PDB entry 3BU0 | X-ray diffraction, 2.50 A resolution | chains A and C of the 3 polymer chains in the assembly

[Chain A]
Name: Alpha-ketoglutarate-dependent dioxygenase alkB homolog 2
Organism: Homo sapiens
Notes: EC 1.14.11.-
Reference sequence: Q6NS38 (ALKB2_HUMAN); residues 56-258 here = UniProt positions 56-258
Amino-acid sequence (203 residues; numbered 56 to 258; the number before each row is that of its first residue):
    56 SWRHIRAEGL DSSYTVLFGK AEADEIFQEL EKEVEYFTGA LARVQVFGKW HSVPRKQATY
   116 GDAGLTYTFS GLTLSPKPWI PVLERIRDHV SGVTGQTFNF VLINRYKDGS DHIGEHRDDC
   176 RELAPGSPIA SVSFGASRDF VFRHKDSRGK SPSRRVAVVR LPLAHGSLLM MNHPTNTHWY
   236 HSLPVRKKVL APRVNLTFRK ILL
Construct notes: engineered mutation Ser67 (Cys in Q6NS38), Ser165 (Cys in Q6NS38), Cys175 (Glu in Q6NS38), Ser192 (Cys in Q6NS38)
Bound ions: Mn2+: His171, Asp173, His236 (together with 2-oxoglutaric acid)
Ligand contacts: 2-oxoglutaric acid (AKG): Tyr122, Leu157, Asn159, Tyr161, Ile168, His171, Asp173, Ser186, Phe195, Leu218, His236, Leu238, Arg248, Asn250, Thr252, Arg254
Curated features (UniProtKB/Swiss-Prot):
  - binding site (substrate): Phe102 to Lys104, Tyr122 to Phe124, Asp174
  - binding site (2-oxoglutarate): Asn159, Tyr161, His171, His236, Arg248, Thr252, Arg254
  - binding site (Fe cation): His171, Asp173, His236
  - mutagenesis: Val101 to Gly103 (Strong decrease of activity toward N1-methyladenine adduct in both ssDNA and dsDNA substrates), Val101 (V101A: Decreases activity toward N1-methyladenine adduct in ssDNA. Has no effect on lesion repair in dsDNA; V101G: Loss of activity toward N1-methyladenine adduct in either ssDNA or dsDNA ...), Phe102 (F102A: Strong decrease of activity toward N1-methyladenine adduct. Loss of activity toward N1-methyladenine adduct in either ssDNA or dsDNA; when associated with G-101), Arg110 (R110A: Loss of activity toward N1-methyladenine adduct in either ssDNA or dsDNA), Tyr122 (Y122A: Decreases activity toward N1-methyladenine adduct in either ssDNA or dsDNA), Phe124 (F124A: Loss of activity toward N1-methyladenine adduct in either ssDNA or dsDNA), Ser125 (S125A: Strong decrease of activity toward N1-methyladenine adduct in ssDNA. Has no effect on lesion repair in dsDNA), Asp173 (D173A: Loss of activity associated with decreased rDNA transcription), His236 (H236A: Decreases activity)
Reported in the primary citation:
  - Mn2+ coordination: His171, Asp173, His236
  - specificity-determining residues: Phe124 (proposed by the authors, not directly observed)

[Chain C]
Molecule: 13-nt DNA strand
Sequence (13 nucleotides; each row starts with the number of its first residue):
     1 TCGCAATAAT ACA

[Interface between chain A and chain C]
Pairs across the interface - 19 pairs, chain A then chain C:
  Phe102(A) - DT7(C)  stacking on the base
  Phe102(A) - DA8(C)  sugar contact
  Phe102(A) - DA9(C)  base contact
  Gly103(A) - DA9(C)  sugar contact
  Lys104(A) - DA8(C)  hydrogen bond to the base
  Lys104(A) - DA9(C)  salt bridge to the phosphate
  Arg198(A) - DC4(C)  salt bridge to the phosphate
  Arg198(A) - DA5(C)  salt bridge to the phosphate
  Arg203(A) - DA5(C)  phosphate contact
  Gly204(A) - DA5(C)  hydrogen bond to the phosphate
  Lys205(A) - DA5(C)  sugar contact
  Lys205(A) - DA6(C)  phosphate contact
  Arg215(A) - DG3(C)  salt bridge to the phosphate
  Val240(A) - DC2(C)  phosphate contact
  Arg241(A) - DC2(C)  phosphate contact
  Arg241(A) - DG3(C)  salt bridge to the phosphate
  Lys242(A) - DC2(C)  hydrogen bond to the phosphate
  Lys243(A) - DT1(C)  hydrogen bond to the phosphate
  Lys243(A) - DC2(C)  salt bridge to the phosphate
Also at the interface, not in a pair above, chain A (15 interface residues in all): His106, Val213, Pro239

[In short]
Chain A and chain C form an interface of 15 and 9 residues respectively; the contacts include 4 hydrogen
bonds, 6 salt bridges and 1 aromatic stacking contact. Polar pairs include Lys104(A)-DA8(C), Gly204(A)-DA5(C)
and Lys242(A)-DC2(C). Chain A binds 2-oxoglutaric acid. The paper reports Mn2+ coordination by His171(A),
Asp173(A) and His236(A); the specificity determinant Phe124(A).
Here chain A is Alpha-ketoglutarate-dependent dioxygenase alkB homolog 2 (Homo sapiens) and chain C is a 13-nt
DNA strand. Entry 3BU0 (crystal structure of human ABH2 cross-linked to dsDNA with cofactors) was determined
by X-ray diffraction, deposited together with 3BI3, 3BIE, 3BKZ, 3BTX, 3BTY, 3BTZ and 3BUC.
